5ZSB - chains B and C of the 4 polymer chains in the assembly; structure by X-ray diffraction, 2.70 A resolution.

Chain B:
Protein: Toll-like receptor 7
Organism: Macaca mulatta
UniProt: B3Y653 (B3Y653_MACMU); residue numbers follow UniProt; this construct covers 27-839
Sequence (823 residues; each row starts with the number of its first residue):
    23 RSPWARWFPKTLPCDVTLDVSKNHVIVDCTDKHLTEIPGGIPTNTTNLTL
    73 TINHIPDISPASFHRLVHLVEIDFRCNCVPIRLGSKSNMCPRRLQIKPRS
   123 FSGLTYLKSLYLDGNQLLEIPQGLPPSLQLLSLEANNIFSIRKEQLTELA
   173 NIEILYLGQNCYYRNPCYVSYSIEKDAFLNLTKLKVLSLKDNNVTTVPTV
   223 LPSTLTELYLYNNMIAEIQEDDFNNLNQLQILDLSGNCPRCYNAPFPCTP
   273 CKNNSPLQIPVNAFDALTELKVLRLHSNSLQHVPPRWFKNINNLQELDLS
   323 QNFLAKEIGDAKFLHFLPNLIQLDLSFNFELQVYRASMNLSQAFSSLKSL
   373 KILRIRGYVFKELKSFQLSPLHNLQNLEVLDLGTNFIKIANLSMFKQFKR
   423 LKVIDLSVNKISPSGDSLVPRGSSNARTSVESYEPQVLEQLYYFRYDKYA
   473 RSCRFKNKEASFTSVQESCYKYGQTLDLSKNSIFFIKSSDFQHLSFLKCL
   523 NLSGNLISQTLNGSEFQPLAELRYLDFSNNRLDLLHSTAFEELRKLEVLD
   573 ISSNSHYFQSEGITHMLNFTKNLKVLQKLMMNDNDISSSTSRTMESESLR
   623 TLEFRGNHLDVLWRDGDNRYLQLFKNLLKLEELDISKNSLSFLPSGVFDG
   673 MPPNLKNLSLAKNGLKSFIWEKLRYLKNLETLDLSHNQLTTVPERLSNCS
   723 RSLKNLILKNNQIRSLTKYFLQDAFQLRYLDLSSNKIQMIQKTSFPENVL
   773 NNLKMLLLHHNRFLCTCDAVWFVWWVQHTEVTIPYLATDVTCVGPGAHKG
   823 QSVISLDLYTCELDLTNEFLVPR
Not modelled in the structure: 23-26, 436-458, 478-489, 836-845
Differences from the reference sequence: expression tag (23-26, 840-845); engineered mutation Gln167 (Asn in B3Y653), Gln389 (Asn in B3Y653), Gln488 (Asn in B3Y653), Gln799 (Asn in B3Y653)
Cystine bridges: Cys36-Cys51, Cys98-Cys475, Cys100-Cys112, Cys183-Cys189, Cys260-Cys273, Cys263-Cys270, Cys491-Cys521, Cys787-Cys814, Cys789-Cys833
Glycans and other covalent adducts: N-acetylglucosamine (NAG) linked to Asn69, Asn215, Asn361, Asn413, Asn523, Asn534, Asn590, Asn679, Asn720
Residues lining bound ligands:
  - IMDQ (IDQ; 1-[[4-(aminomethyl)phenyl]methyl]-2-butyl-imidazo[4,5-c]quinolin-4-amine), molecule 1: Tyr264, Asn265, Phe349, Phe351, Gln354, Val355, Tyr356, Val381, Phe408
  - IMDQ (IDQ), molecule 2: Thr532, Asp555, Leu557, Gly584, Ile585, Thr586

Chain C:
Molecule: 6-nt RNA strand
Sequence (6 nucleotides; numbered -1 to 4; the number before each row is that of its first residue; numbers below 1 keep their minus sign (A-1 is residue -1)):
    -1 AAUUAA
Not modelled in the structure: -1

Chain B / chain C interface:
Residue-residue contacts (5):
  Val633(B) with A0(C), base contact
  Arg636(B) with A0(C), hydrogen bond to the base; A3(C), salt bridge to the phosphate; A4(C), salt bridge to the phosphate
  Lys688(B) with U1(C), salt bridge to the phosphate
Other interface residues (no listed pair), chain B (4 interface residues in all): Asp632

Summary:
The chain B/chain C interface involves 4 residues from each chain; the contacts include 1 hydrogen bond and 3
salt bridges. Among the polar pairs are Arg636(B)-A0(C), Arg636(B)-A3(C) and Arg636(B)-A4(C). Chain B binds
IMDQ.
Chain B is Toll-like receptor 7 (Macaca mulatta) and chain C is a 6-nt RNA strand; the structure, Crystal
structure of monkey TLR7 in complex with IMDQ and AAUUAA, was determined by X-ray diffraction (same
publication as 5ZSA, 5ZSC, 5ZSD, 5ZSE, 5ZSL, 5ZSM and 5ZSN).
